8FCQ - chains D and C of the 7 polymer chains in the assembly; structure by electron microscopy, 3.93 A resolution.

# Chain D (and C)
Molecule: Transitional endoplasmic reticulum ATPase
From: Homo sapiens
Notes: EC 3.6.4.6; chain C of this document is another copy of the same molecule, construct and numbering; everything in this record applies to it too
UniProt: P55072 (TERA_HUMAN); numbering as in UniProt (aligned over 1-806)
Sequence (806 residues; numbered 1 to 806; the number before each row is that of its first residue):
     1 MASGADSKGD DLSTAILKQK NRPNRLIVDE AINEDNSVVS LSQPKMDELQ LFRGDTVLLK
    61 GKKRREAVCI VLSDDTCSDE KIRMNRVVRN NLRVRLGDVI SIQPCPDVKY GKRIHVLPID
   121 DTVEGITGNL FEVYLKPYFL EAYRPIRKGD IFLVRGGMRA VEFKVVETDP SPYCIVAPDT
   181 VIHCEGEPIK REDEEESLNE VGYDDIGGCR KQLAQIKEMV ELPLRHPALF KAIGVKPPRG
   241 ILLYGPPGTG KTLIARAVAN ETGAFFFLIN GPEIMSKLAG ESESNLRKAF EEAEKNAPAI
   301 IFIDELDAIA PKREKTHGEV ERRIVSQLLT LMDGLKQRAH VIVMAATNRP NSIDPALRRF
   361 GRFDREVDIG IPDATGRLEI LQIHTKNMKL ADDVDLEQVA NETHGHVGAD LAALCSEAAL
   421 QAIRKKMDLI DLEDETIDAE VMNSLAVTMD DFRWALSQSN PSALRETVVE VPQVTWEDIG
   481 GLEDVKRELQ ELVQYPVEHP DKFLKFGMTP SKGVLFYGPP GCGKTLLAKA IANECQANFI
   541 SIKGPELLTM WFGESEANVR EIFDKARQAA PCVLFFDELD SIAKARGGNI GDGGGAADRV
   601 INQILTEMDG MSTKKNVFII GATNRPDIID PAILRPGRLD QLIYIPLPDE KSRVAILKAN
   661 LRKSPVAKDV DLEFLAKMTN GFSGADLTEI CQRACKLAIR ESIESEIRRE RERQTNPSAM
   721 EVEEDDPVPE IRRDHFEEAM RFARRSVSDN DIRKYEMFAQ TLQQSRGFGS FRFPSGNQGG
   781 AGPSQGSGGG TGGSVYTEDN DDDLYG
Disordered / not traced: 1-22, 708-727, 764-806
Ligand contacts:
  - ADP (adenosine-5'-diphosphate), molecule 1: Asp-205, Ile-206, Gly-207, Gly-208, Gly-248, Thr-249, Gly-250, Lys-251, Thr-252, Leu-253, Ile-380, His-384, Gly-408, Ala-409, Ala-412
  - ADP, molecule 2: Asp-478, Ile-479, Gly-480, Leu-482, Pro-520, Gly-521, Cys-522, Gly-523, Lys-524, Thr-525, Leu-526, Asp-577, Ile-656, Asn-660, Gly-684, Ala-685, Thr-688
Curated features (UniProtKB/Swiss-Prot):
  - region: Thr-797 to Gly-806 (Interaction with UBXN6)
  - motif: Asp-802 to Gly-806 (PIM motif)
  - binding site (ATP): Pro-247 to Leu-253, Asn-348, His-384, Gly-521 to Leu-526
  - modified residue: Ala-2 (N-acetylalanine), Ser-3 (Phosphoserine), Ser-7 (Phosphoserine), Ser-13 (Phosphoserine), Ser-37 (Phosphoserine), Lys-315 (N6,N6,N6-trimethyllysine), Thr-436 (Phosphothreonine), Ser-462 (Phosphoserine), Lys-502 (N6-acetyllysine), Lys-505 (N6-acetyllysine), Lys-668 (N6-acetyllysine), Ser-702 (Phosphoserine), Lys-754 (N6-acetyllysine), Ser-770 (Phosphoserine), Ser-775 (Phosphoserine), Ser-787 (Phosphoserine), Tyr-805 (Phosphotyrosine)
  - cross-link (Glycyl lysine isopeptide (Lys-Gly)): Lys-8 (interchain with G-Cter in SUMO2), Lys-18 (interchain with G-Cter in SUMO2)
  - natural variant: Arg-95 (R95G: In IBMPFD1), Gly-97 (G97E: In CMT2Y), Ile-126 (I126F: In IBMPFD1; uncertain significance), Arg-155 (R155C: In IBMPFD1; R155H: In FTDALS6 and IBMPFD1; R155L: In IBMPFD1; R155P: In IBMPFD1; R155S: In IBMPFD1), Arg-159 (R159G: In FTDALS6; R159H: In IBMPFD1), Ala-160 (A160T: In IBMPFD1; uncertain significance), Glu-185 (E185K: In CMT2Y), Arg-191 (R191Q: In FTDALS6 and IBMPFD1), Leu-198 (L198W: In IBMPFD1), Ala-232 (A232E: In IBMPFD1), Ile-254 (I254F: In IBMPFD1; uncertain significance), Ile-369 (I369T: In IBMPFD1; uncertain significance), 2 further natural variant entries in UniProt
  - mutagenesis: Phe-52 to Asp-55 (Abolishes interaction with NPLOC4; when associated with A-110), Arg-53 (R53A: Minor effect on affinity for ATP and ADP), Arg-86 (R86A: Strongly increased affinity for ATP. Strongly reduced affinity for ADP), Tyr-110 (Y110A: Abolishes interaction with NPLOC4; when associated with 52-A--A-55), Arg-113 to His-115 (Severely reduced binding to DERL1), Phe-131 (F131R: Severely reduced binding to DERL1), Leu-140 (L140D: Severely reduced binding to DERL1), Asp-179 (D179R: No effect on binding to DERL1), His-183 (H183W: Severely reduced binding to DERL1), Lys-251 (K251Q: Impairs ERAD degradation of HMGCR and does not inhibit interaction with RHBDD1; when associated with Q-524), Glu-305 (E305Q: Defect in ubiquitin-dependent protein degradation by the proteasome; when associated with Q-578), Lys-312 (K312A: Does not affect methylation by VCPKMT), 8 further mutagenesis entries in UniProt

# Chain D / chain C interface
Residue-residue contacts (107):
  Glu-124(D) / Lys-231(C)
  Gly-125(D) / Ala-232(C)
  Met-158(D) / Ile-233(C)  hydrophobic
  Met-158(D) / Gly-234(C)  hydrogen bond (backbone-backbone)
  Met-158(D) / Val-235(C)  hydrophobic
  Arg-159(D) / Lys-231(C)
  Arg-159(D) / Ala-232(C)  hydrogen bond (side chain-backbone)
  Arg-159(D) / Gly-234(C)
  Pro-272(D) / Ser-326(C)
  Pro-272(D) / Leu-329(C)  hydrophobic
  Pro-272(D) / Thr-330(C)
  Glu-273(D) / Thr-330(C)
  Met-275(D) / Arg-323(C)
  Met-275(D) / Ser-326(C)
  Ser-276(D) / Arg-323(C)
  Ser-276(D) / Ser-326(C)
  Ser-276(D) / Gln-327(C)
  Lys-277(D) / Arg-323(C)  hydrogen bond (backbone-side chain)
  Leu-278(D) / Arg-323(C)
  Ala-279(D) / Arg-323(C)
  Asp-304(D) / Arg-359(C)  salt bridge
  Glu-305(D) / Arg-313(C)  salt bridge
  Glu-305(D) / Arg-359(C)  salt bridge
  Glu-305(D) / Arg-362(C)  salt bridge
  Ala-308(D) / Arg-313(C)
  Gly-318(D) / Glu-319(C)
  Glu-319(D) / Glu-319(C)  hydrogen bond (backbone-side chain)
  Val-320(D) / Glu-319(C)  hydrogen bond (backbone-side chain)
  Val-320(D) / Arg-323(C)
  Glu-321(D) / Arg-322(C)  salt bridge
  Glu-402(D) / Lys-614(C)  salt bridge
  Ala-409(D) / Phe-360(C)
  Ser-416(D) / Val-235(C)
  Glu-417(D) / Arg-365(C)  salt bridge
  Ala-419(D) / Val-235(C)  hydrophobic
  Leu-420(D) / Phe-230(C)  hydrophobic
  Leu-420(D) / Val-235(C)  hydrophobic
  Ile-423(D) / Ile-233(C)  hydrophobic
  Arg-424(D) / Glu-218(C)
  Met-427(D) / Leu-229(C)  hydrophobic
  Asp-428(D) / Ile-27(C)
  Asp-428(D) / Leu-222(C)
  Asp-431(D) / Arg-25(C)  salt bridge
  Asp-431(D) / Val-99(C)
  Glu-433(D) / His-226(C)  salt bridge
  Asp-434(D) / Ala-228(C)
  Glu-435(D) / Ala-228(C)
  Glu-435(D) / Lys-231(C)  salt bridge
  Ile-437(D) / Leu-229(C)  hydrophobic
  Ile-437(D) / Ala-232(C)  hydrophobic
  Met-442(D) / Ala-232(C)
  Met-442(D) / Ile-233(C)  hydrophobic
  Gln-458(D) / Arg-365(C)
  Asn-460(D) / Lys-615(C)  hydrogen bond
  Arg-465(D) / Arg-560(C)
  Arg-465(D) / Asp-564(C)  salt bridge
  Arg-465(D) / Arg-567(C)
  Arg-465(D) / Glu-607(C)  salt bridge
  Lys-543(D) / Asp-609(C)  salt bridge
  Pro-545(D) / Thr-606(C)
  Leu-548(D) / Asn-602(C)
  Thr-549(D) / Gln-603(C)  hydrogen bond
  Phe-552(D) / Asp-598(C)
  Phe-552(D) / Arg-599(C)
  Phe-552(D) / Asn-602(C)
  Glu-578(D) / Arg-635(C)  salt bridge
  Lys-584(D) / Gly-595(C)  hydrogen bond (backbone-backbone)
  Ala-585(D) / Gly-594(C)
  Ala-585(D) / Gly-595(C)  hydrogen bond (backbone-backbone)
  Ala-585(D) / Ala-597(C)  hydrophobic
  Arg-586(D) / Gly-593(C)
  Arg-586(D) / Gly-594(C)
  Gly-587(D) / Gly-593(C)
  Gly-587(D) / Gly-594(C)
  Gly-587(D) / Gly-595(C)
  Ile-590(D) / Gly-593(C)
  Gly-591(D) / Gly-593(C)  hydrogen bond (backbone-backbone)
  Lys-663(D) / Lys-505(C)
  Lys-663(D) / Gly-507(C)
  Ser-664(D) / Phe-506(C)
  Pro-665(D) / Lys-505(C)
  Gln-692(D) / Gly-507(C)  hydrogen bond (side chain-backbone)
  Gln-692(D) / Met-508(C)
  Gln-692(D) / Thr-509(C)  hydrogen bond (side chain-backbone)
  Cys-695(D) / Phe-506(C)  hydrogen bond (side chain-backbone)
  Cys-695(D) / Gly-507(C)
  Cys-695(D) / Met-508(C)  hydrophobic
  Lys-696(D) / Glu-491(C)  salt bridge
  Lys-696(D) / Met-508(C)
  Ala-698(D) / Phe-506(C)  hydrophobic
  Ile-699(D) / Lys-502(C)
  Ile-699(D) / Phe-503(C)  hydrophobic
  Ile-699(D) / Phe-506(C)  hydrophobic
  Ile-699(D) / Met-508(C)  hydrophobic
  Arg-700(D) / Glu-491(C)
  Ser-702(D) / Lys-502(C)
  Ile-703(D) / Tyr-495(C)  hydrophobic
  Ile-703(D) / His-499(C)
  Ile-703(D) / Lys-502(C)
  Glu-706(D) / His-499(C)
  Glu-706(D) / Lys-502(C)  salt bridge
  Val-728(D) / Phe-506(C)
  Pro-729(D) / Lys-505(C)
  Pro-729(D) / Phe-506(C)
  Glu-730(D) / Phe-506(C)
  Ile-731(D) / Phe-506(C)  hydrophobic
  Arg-744(D) / Gln-763(C)  hydrogen bond
Also at the interface, not in a pair above, chain D (75 interface residues in all): Pro-247, Asp-307, Met-388, Ala-412, Ala-413, Leu-429, Trp-454, Leu-464, Asp-592
Also at the interface, not in a pair above, chain C (60 interface residues in all): Glu-80, Gln-215, Arg-225, Lys-236, Arg-586, Arg-638

# Summary
Chain D and chain C form an interface of 75 and 60 residues respectively; the contacts include 14 hydrogen
bonds and 16 salt bridges. Among the polar pairs are Asp-304(D)/Arg-359(C), Glu-305(D)/Arg-313(C) and
Glu-305(D)/Arg-359(C). Chain D binds ADP.
Chain D and chain C are both Transitional endoplasmic reticulum ATPase (Homo sapiens); the structure, Cryo-EM
structure of p97:UBXD1 PUB-in state, was determined by electron microscopy (same publication as 8FCL, 8FCM,
8FCN, 8FCO, 8FCP, 8FCR and 8FCT).
